Entry 6WGI (electron microscopy, 10.00 A resolution (very low resolution: no residue pairs are listed; an interface is given only as per-side residue counts)); this record covers chains 2 and 6 of the 16 polymer chains in the assembly.

Chain 2:
Name: DNA replication licensing factor MCM2
From: Saccharomyces cerevisiae
Notes: EC 3.6.4.12
Reference sequence: P29469 (MCM2_YEAST); residues 1-868 here = UniProt positions 1-868
Amino-acid sequence (868 residues; row label = number of the first residue in the row):
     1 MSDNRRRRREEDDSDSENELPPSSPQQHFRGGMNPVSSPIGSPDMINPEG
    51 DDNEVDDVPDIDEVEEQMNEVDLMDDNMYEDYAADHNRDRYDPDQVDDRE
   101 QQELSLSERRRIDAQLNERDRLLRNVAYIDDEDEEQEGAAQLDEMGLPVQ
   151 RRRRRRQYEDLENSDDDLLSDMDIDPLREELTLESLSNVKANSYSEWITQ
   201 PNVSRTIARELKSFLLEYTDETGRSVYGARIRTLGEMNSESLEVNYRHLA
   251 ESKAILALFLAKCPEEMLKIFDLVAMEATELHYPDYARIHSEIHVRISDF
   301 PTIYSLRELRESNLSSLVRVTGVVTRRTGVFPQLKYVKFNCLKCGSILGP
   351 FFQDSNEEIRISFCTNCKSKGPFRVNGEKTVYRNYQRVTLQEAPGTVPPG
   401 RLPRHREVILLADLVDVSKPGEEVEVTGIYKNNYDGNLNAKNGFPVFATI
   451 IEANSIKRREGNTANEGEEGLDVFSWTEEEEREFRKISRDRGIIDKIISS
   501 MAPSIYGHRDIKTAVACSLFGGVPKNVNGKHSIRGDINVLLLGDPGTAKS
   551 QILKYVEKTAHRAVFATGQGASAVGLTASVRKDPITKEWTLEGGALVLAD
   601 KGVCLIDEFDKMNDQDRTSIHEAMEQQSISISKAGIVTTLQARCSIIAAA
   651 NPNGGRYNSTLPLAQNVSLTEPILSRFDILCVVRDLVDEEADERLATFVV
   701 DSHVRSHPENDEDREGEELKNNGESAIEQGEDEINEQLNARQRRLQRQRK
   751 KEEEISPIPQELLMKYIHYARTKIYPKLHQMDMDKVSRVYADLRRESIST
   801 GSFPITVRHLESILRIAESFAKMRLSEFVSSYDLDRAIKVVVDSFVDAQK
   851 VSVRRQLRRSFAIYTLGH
Not modelled in the structure: 1-200, 219-225, 413, 432-449, 461-473, 596-598, 707-755, 865-868
Swiss-Prot annotation at these positions:
  - zinc finger: C341 to C367 (C4-type)
  - motif: S675 to D678 (Arginine finger)
  - binding site (ATP): G543 to S550
  - modified residue (Phosphoserine): S14, S16, S23, S164, S170
  - natural variant: E392 (E392K: In allele MCM2-1)
  - mutagenesis: C364 (C364Y/F/S/H: Loss of activity), C367 (C367Y/F/S/H: Loss of activity), K549 (K549A: Reduces MCM2-7 complex helicase activity. Abolishes MCM2-7 complex helicase activity; when associated with MCM5 A-422. Reduces MCM2-7 complex helicase activity; when associated with MCM3 A-415), R676 (R676A: Loss of MCM2-7 complex helicase activity)

Chain 6:
Name: DNA replication licensing factor MCM6
From: Saccharomyces cerevisiae
Notes: EC 3.6.4.12
Reference sequence: P53091 (MCM6_YEAST); residues 1-1017 here = UniProt positions 1-1017
Amino-acid sequence (1017 residues; numbered 1 to 1017; the number before each row is that of its first residue):
     1 MSSPFPADTPSSNRPSNSSPPPSSIGAGFGSSSGLDSQIGSRLHFPSSSQ
    51 PHVSNSQTGPFVNDSTQFSSQRLQTDGSATNDMEGNEPARSFKSRALNHV
   101 KKVDDVTGEKVREAFEQFLEDFSVQSTDTGEVEKVYRAQIEFMKIYDLNT
   151 IYIDYQHLSMRENGALAMAISEQYYRFLPFLQKGLRRVVRKYAPELLNTS
   201 DSLKRSEGDEGQADEDEQQDDDMNGSSLPRDSGSSAAPGNGTSAMATRSI
   251 TTSTSPEQTERVFQISFFNLPTVHRIRDIRSEKIGSLLSISGTVTRTSEV
   301 RPELYKASFTCDMCRAIVDNVEQSFKYTEPTFCPNPSCENRAFWTLNVTR
   351 SRFLDWQKVRIQENANEIPTGSMPRTLDVILRGDSVERAKPGDRCKFTGV
   401 EIVVPDVTQLGLPGVKPSSTLDTRGISKTTEGLNSGVTGLRSLGVRDLTY
   451 KISFLACHVISIGSNIGASSPDANSNNRETELQMAANLQANNVYQDNERD
   501 QEVFLNSLSSDEINELKEMVKDEHIYDKLVRSIAPAVFGHEAVKKGILLQ
   551 MLGGVHKSTVEGIKLRGDINICVVGDPSTSKSQFLKYVVGFAPRSVYTSG
   601 KASSAAGLTAAVVRDEEGGDYTIEAGALMLADNGICCIDEFDKMDISDQV
   651 AIHEAMEQQTISIAKAGIHATLNARTSILAAANPVGGRYNRKLSLRGNLN
   701 MTAPIMSRFDLFFVILDDCNEKIDTELASHIVDLHMKRDEAIEPPFSAEQ
   751 LRRYIKYARTFKPILTKEARSYLVEKYKELRKDDAQGFSRSSYRITVRQL
   801 ESMIRLSEAIARANCVDEITPSFIAEAYDLLRQSIIRVDVDDVEMDEEFD
   851 NIESQSHAASGNNDDNDDGTGSGVITSEPPADIEEGQSEATARPGTSEKK
   901 KTTVTYDKYVSMMNMIVRKIAEVDREGAEELTAVDIVDWYLLQKENDLGS
   951 LAEYWEERRLAFKVIKRLVKDRILMEIHGTRHNLRDLENEENENNKTVYV
  1001 IHPNCEVLDQLEPQDSS
Not modelled in the structure: 1-102, 195-259, 406-450, 464-511, 604-605, 785-793, 835-1017
Swiss-Prot annotation at these positions:
  - motif: S707 to D710 (Arginine finger)
  - binding site (ATP): G575 to S582
  - modified residue: S78 (Phosphoserine), S249 (Phosphoserine), S372 (Phosphoserine), T766 (Phosphothreonine)
  - mutagenesis: K581 (K581A: Loss of MCM2-7 complex helicase activity)

Chain 2 / chain 6 interface:
At this resolution (10 A) residue pairs are not listed: 47 residues of chain 2 and 42 of chain 6 lie at the interface.

Summary:
Chain 2 and chain 6 form an interface of 47 and 42 residues respectively. From UniProt: 8 ATP-binding residues
and 4 mutagenesis sites on chain 2; 8 ATP-binding residues and one mutagenesis site on chain 6.
Here chain 2 is DNA replication licensing factor MCM2 and chain 6 is DNA replication licensing factor MCM6,
both from Saccharomyces cerevisiae. Entry 6WGI (Atomic model of the mutant OCCM (ORC-Cdc6-Cdt1-Mcm2-7 with
Mcm6 WHD truncation) loaded on DNA at 10.5 ...) was determined by electron microscopy (same publication as
6WGC, 6WGF and 6WGG).
